8V8F - chains B and C of the 8 polymer chains in the assembly; structure by X-ray diffraction, 2.27 A resolution.

# Chain B (and C)
Molecule: anti-HIV scFv
From: Mus musculus
Notes: antibody fragment or engineered binder; chain C of this document is another copy of the same molecule, construct and numbering; everything in this record applies to it too
Amino-acid sequence (277 residues; row label = number of the first residue in the row; numbers below 1 keep their minus sign (Met-1 is residue -1)):
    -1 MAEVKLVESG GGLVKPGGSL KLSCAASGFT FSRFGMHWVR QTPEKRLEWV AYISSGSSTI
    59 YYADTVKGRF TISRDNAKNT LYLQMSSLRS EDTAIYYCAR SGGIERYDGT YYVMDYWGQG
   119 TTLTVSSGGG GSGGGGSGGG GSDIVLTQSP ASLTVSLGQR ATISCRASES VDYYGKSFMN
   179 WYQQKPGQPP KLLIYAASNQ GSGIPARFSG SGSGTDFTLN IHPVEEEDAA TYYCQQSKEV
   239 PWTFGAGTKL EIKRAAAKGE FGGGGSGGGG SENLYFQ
Unresolved in the structure: -1 to 0, 126-138, 253-275 (chain C: -1 to 0, 126-138, 252-275)

# Interface between chain B and chain C
Pairs across the interface - 28 pairs, chain B then chain C:
  Pro41(B) with Pro41(C); Glu42(C)
  Glu42(B) with Pro41(C); Lys43(C), salt bridge
  Lys43(B) with Glu42(C)
  Val143(B) with Thr152(C)
  Thr145(B) with Ser150(C)
  Gln146(B) with Pro148(C); Ala149(C), hydrogen bond (backbone-backbone); Ser150(C)
  Ser147(B) with Ser147(C), hydrogen bond; Pro148(C)
  Pro148(B) with Gln146(C); Ser147(C); Ala149(C)
  Ala149(B) with Gln146(C), hydrogen bond (backbone-backbone); Pro148(C); Ala149(C), hydrophobic; Ala244(C), hydrophobic; Gly245(C)
  Ser150(B) with Thr145(C); Ala244(C)
  Leu151(B) with Thr145(C)
  Thr152(B) with Val143(C)
  Ala244(B) with Ala149(C), hydrophobic; Ser150(C)
  Gly245(B) with Ala149(C)
  Lys251(B) with Gly139(C)
Also at the interface, not in a pair above, chain B (17 interface residues in all): Ser166, Arg252
Also at the interface, not in a pair above, chain C (16 interface residues in all): Arg164, Lys251

# In short
Chain B and chain C form an interface of 17 and 16 residues respectively, with 3 hydrogen bonds and 1 salt
bridge. Polar pairs include Glu42(B)-Lys43(C), Ser147(B)-Ser147(C) and Gln146(B)-Ala149(C).
Chain B and chain C are both anti-HIV scFv (Mus musculus); the structure, The co-crystal structure of anti-HIV
scFv and Utag, was determined by X-ray diffraction.
